Entry 1QUN (X-ray diffraction, 2.80 A resolution); this record covers chains A and B.

Chain A:
Name: Papd-like chaperone fimc
Organism: Escherichia coli
Reference sequence: P31697 (FIMC_ECOLI); residues 1-205 here correspond to UniProt positions 37-241 (UniProt number = residue number + 36)
Amino-acid sequence (205 residues; each row starts with the number of its first residue):
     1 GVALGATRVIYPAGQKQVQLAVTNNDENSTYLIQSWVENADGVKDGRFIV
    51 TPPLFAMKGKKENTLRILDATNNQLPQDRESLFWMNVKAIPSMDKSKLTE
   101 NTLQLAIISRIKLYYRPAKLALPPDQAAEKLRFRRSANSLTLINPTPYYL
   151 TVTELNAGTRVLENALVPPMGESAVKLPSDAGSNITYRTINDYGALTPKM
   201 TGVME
Unresolved in the structure: 178-182

Chain B:
Name: Mannose-specific adhesin fimh
Organism: Escherichia coli
Reference sequence: P08191 (FIMH_ECOLI); residues 1-279 here correspond to UniProt positions 22-300 (UniProt number = residue number + 21)
Amino-acid sequence (279 residues; numbered 1 to 279; the number before each row is that of its first residue):
     1 FACKTANGTAIPIGGGSANVYVNLAPVVNVGQNLVVDLSTQIFCHNDYPE
    51 TITDYVTLQRGSAYGGVLSNFSGTVKYSGSSYPFPTTSETPRVVYNSRTD
   101 KPWPVALYLTPVSSAGGVAIKAGSLIAVLILRQTNNYNSDDFQFVWNIYA
   151 NNDVVVPTGGCDVSARDVTVTLPDYPGSVPIPLTVYCAKSQNLGYYLSGT
   201 TADAGNSIFTNTASFSPAQGVGVQLTRNGTIIPANNTVSLGAVGTSAVSL
   251 GLTANYARTGGQVTAGNVQSIIGVTFVYQ
Disulfides: Cys3-Cys44, Cys161-Cys187

How chain A and chain B interact:
Pairs across the interface (80):
  Gly1(A) - Asp162(B)  hydrogen bond (backbone-side chain)
  Gly1(A) - Val163(B)  hydrogen bond (backbone-backbone)
  Ala3(A) - Cys161(B)
  Leu4(A) - Gly159(B)
  Leu4(A) - Gly160(B)  hydrogen bond (backbone-backbone)
  Ala6(A) - Thr158(B)
  Ala6(A) - Gly159(B)
  Ala6(A) - Gly160(B)
  Thr7(A) - Thr158(B)
  Thr7(A) - Gly159(B)
  Thr7(A) - Gln191(B)
  Thr7(A) - Tyr278(B)
  Arg8(A) - Gln279(B)  hydrogen bond (side chain-backbone)
  Asn25(A) - Asp162(B)  hydrogen bond
  Asp94(A) - Val168(B)
  Lys97(A) - Val170(B)
  Lys97(A) - Gln269(B)
  Leu98(A) - Phe215(B)  hydrophobic
  Leu98(A) - Gln269(B)  hydrogen bond (backbone-side chain)
  Thr99(A) - Phe215(B)
  Thr99(A) - Asn267(B)
  Glu100(A) - Val170(B)
  Glu100(A) - Asn267(B)
  Glu100(A) - Gln269(B)  hydrogen bond (backbone-side chain)
  Asn101(A) - Thr169(B)
  Asn101(A) - Val170(B)
  Asn101(A) - Thr171(B)  hydrogen bond (backbone-backbone)
  Asn101(A) - Leu172(B)
  Asn101(A) - Pro173(B)  hydrogen bond (side chain-backbone)
  Asn101(A) - Asp174(B)  hydrogen bond
  Asn101(A) - Tyr256(B)  hydrogen bond
  Asn101(A) - Gly266(B)
  Asn101(A) - Asn267(B)
  Asn101(A) - Val268(B)  hydrogen bond (side chain-backbone)
  Thr102(A) - Thr169(B)
  Thr102(A) - Thr171(B)
  Thr102(A) - Val268(B)  hydrogen bond (backbone-backbone)
  Thr102(A) - Gln269(B)
  Thr102(A) - Ser270(B)  hydrogen bond (backbone-backbone)
  Leu103(A) - Val168(B)
  Leu103(A) - Thr169(B)  hydrogen bond (backbone-backbone)
  Leu103(A) - Thr171(B)
  Leu103(A) - Ile181(B)  hydrophobic
  Leu103(A) - Leu225(B)  hydrophobic
  Leu103(A) - Ser270(B)
  Leu103(A) - Ile272(B)  hydrophobic
  Gln104(A) - Val168(B)
  Gln104(A) - Ser270(B)  hydrogen bond (backbone-backbone)
  Gln104(A) - Ile271(B)
  Gln104(A) - Ile272(B)  hydrogen bond (backbone-backbone)
  Leu105(A) - Leu183(B)  hydrophobic
  Leu105(A) - Ile272(B)
  Ala106(A) - Ile272(B)  hydrogen bond (backbone-backbone)
  Ala106(A) - Gly273(B)
  Ala106(A) - Val274(B)  hydrogen bond (backbone-backbone)
  Ile107(A) - Val163(B)  hydrophobic
  Ile107(A) - Val274(B)
  Ile108(A) - Val274(B)  hydrogen bond (backbone-backbone)
  Ile108(A) - Thr275(B)
  Ile108(A) - Phe276(B)  hydrogen bond (backbone-backbone)
  Ser109(A) - Phe276(B)
  Ser109(A) - Tyr278(B)
  Arg110(A) - Tyr196(B)  hydrogen bond
  Arg110(A) - Thr275(B)
  Arg110(A) - Phe276(B)  hydrogen bond (backbone-backbone)
  Arg110(A) - Val277(B)
  Arg110(A) - Tyr278(B)  hydrogen bond (backbone-backbone)
  Ile111(A) - Tyr278(B)  hydrophobic
  Lys112(A) - Gln279(B)  hydrogen bond (side chain-backbone)
  Thr151(A) - Gln279(B)
  Thr153(A) - Asn192(B)
  Thr153(A) - Gln279(B)  hydrogen bond
  Asn164(A) - Gln279(B)
  Ile190(A) - Gln279(B)
  Tyr193(A) - Val27(B)  hydrophobic
  Tyr193(A) - Val155(B)  hydrophobic
  Tyr193(A) - Pro157(B)
  Tyr193(A) - Thr158(B)  hydrogen bond (backbone-backbone)
  Gly194(A) - Thr158(B)
  Ala195(A) - Gly117(B)
Interface residues without a listed pair, chain A (35 interface residues in all): Gly5, Trp84, Asn86, Val152
Interface residues without a listed pair, chain B (42 interface residues in all): Asn29, Tyr186, Ala254

In short:
35 residues of chain A and 42 residues of chain B are in contact, with 27 hydrogen bonds. Polar contacts
include Gly1(A)-Asp162(B), Arg8(A)-Gln279(B) and Asn25(A)-Asp162(B).
Chain A is Papd-like chaperone fimc and chain B is Mannose-specific adhesin fimh, both from Escherichia coli;
the structure, X-ray structure of the fimc-fimh chaperone adhesin complex from uropathogenic e.coli, was
determined by X-ray diffraction.
